9JZ0 - chains AD and x of the 66 polymer chains in the assembly; structure by electron microscopy, 3.50 A resolution.

== Chain AD ==
Name: Protein 6.7
Organism: Escherichia phage T7
Reference sequence: P03801 (GP67_BPT7); numbering as in UniProt (aligned over 1-88)
Sequence (88 residues; each row starts with the number of its first residue):
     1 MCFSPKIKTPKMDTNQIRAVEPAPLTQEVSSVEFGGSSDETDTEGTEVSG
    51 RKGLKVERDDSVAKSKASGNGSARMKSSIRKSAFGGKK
Disordered / not traced: 1-10, 60-88

== Chain x ==
Name: Tail tubular protein gp12
Organism: Escherichia phage T7
Reference sequence: P03747 (TUBE2_BPT7); numbering as in UniProt (aligned over 1-794)
Sequence (794 residues; row label = number of the first residue in the row):
     1 MALISQSIKNLKGGISQQPDILRYPDQGSRQVNGWSSETEGLQKRPPLVF
    51 LNTLGDNGALGQAPYIHLINRDEHEQYYAVFTGSGIRVFDLSGNEKQVRY
   101 PNGSNYIKTANPRNDLRMVTVADYTFIVNRNVVAQKNTKSVNLPNYNPNQ
   151 DGLINVRGGQYGRELIVHINGKDVAKYKIPDGSQPEHVNNTDAQWLAEEL
   201 AKQMRTNLSDWTVNVGQGFIHVTAPSGQQIDSFTTKDGYADQLINPVTHY
   251 AQSFSKLPPNAPNGYMVKIVGDASKSADQYYVRYDAERKVWTETLGWNTE
   301 DQVLWETMPHALVRAADGNFDFKWLEWSPKSCGDVDTNPWPSFVGSSIND
   351 VFFFRNRLGFLSGENIILSRTAKYFNFYPASIANLSDDDPIDVAVSTNRI
   401 AILKYAVPFSEELLIWSDEAQFVLTASGTLTSKSVELNLTTQFDVQDRAR
   451 PFGIGRNVYFASPRSSFTSIHRYYAVQDVSSVKNAEDITSHVPNYIPNGV
   501 FSICGSGTENFCSVLSHGDPSKIFMYKFLYLNEELRQQSWSHWDFGENVQ
   551 VLACQSISSDMYVILRNEFNTFLARISFTKNAIDLQGEPYRAFMDMKIRY
   601 TIPSGTYNDDTFTTSIHIPTIYGANFGRGKITVLEPDGKITVFEQPTAGW
   651 NSDPWLRLSGNLEGRMVYIGFNINFVYEFSKFLIKQTADDGSTSTEDIGR
   701 LQLRRAWVNYENSGTFDIYVENQSSNWKYTMAGARLGSNTLRAGRLNLGT
   751 GQYRFPVVGNAKFNTVYILSDETTPLNIIGCGWEGNYLRRSSGI
Disordered / not traced: 1, 791-794

== Interface between chain AD and chain x ==
Contacting residue pairs - 51 pairs, chain AD then chain x:
  Met12(AD) - Ser183(x)
  Met12(AD) - Gln184(x)
  Met12(AD) - Pro185(x)
  Gln16(AD) - Pro185(x)
  Gln16(AD) - Glu186(x)
  Ile17(AD) - Pro185(x)  hydrophobic
  Val20(AD) - Val188(x)  hydrophobic
  Glu28(AD) - Lys289(x)
  Ser30(AD) - Pro259(x)  hydrogen bond (side chain-backbone)
  Ser30(AD) - Lys289(x)
  Ser31(AD) - Lys289(x)
  Ser31(AD) - Val290(x)
  Ser31(AD) - Trp291(x)  hydrogen bond (backbone-backbone)
  Val32(AD) - Trp291(x)
  Glu33(AD) - Arg288(x)  salt bridge
  Glu33(AD) - Val290(x)
  Glu33(AD) - Trp291(x)  hydrogen bond (backbone-backbone)
  Glu33(AD) - Thr292(x)
  Glu33(AD) - Glu293(x)
  Phe34(AD) - Tyr280(x)  hydrophobic
  Phe34(AD) - Glu293(x)
  Phe34(AD) - Ser381(x)
  Gly35(AD) - Glu293(x)  hydrogen bond (backbone-side chain)
  Gly35(AD) - Ala380(x)
  Gly35(AD) - Ser381(x)  hydrogen bond (backbone-side chain)
  Ser38(AD) - Arg288(x)
  Glu47(AD) - Lys373(x)
  Ser49(AD) - Ala372(x)
  Ser49(AD) - Lys373(x)
  Gly50(AD) - Ala372(x)  hydrogen bond (backbone-backbone)
  Gly50(AD) - Tyr374(x)
  Arg51(AD) - Val121(x)
  Arg51(AD) - Asn356(x)
  Arg51(AD) - Tyr374(x)
  Leu54(AD) - Val121(x)  hydrophobic
  Leu54(AD) - Asp123(x)
  Leu54(AD) - Tyr124(x)
  Leu54(AD) - Tyr374(x)  hydrophobic
  Lys55(AD) - Asp123(x)
  Val56(AD) - Asp123(x)  hydrogen bond (backbone-side chain)
  Val56(AD) - Arg314(x)  hydrogen bond (backbone-side chain)
  Val56(AD) - Ala315(x)
  Val56(AD) - Ala316(x)
  Glu57(AD) - Ala316(x)
  Arg58(AD) - Glu75(x)  salt bridge
  Arg58(AD) - Tyr77(x)  hydrogen bond
  Arg58(AD) - Lys96(x)
  Arg58(AD) - Arg314(x)
  Arg58(AD) - Ala316(x)
  Asp59(AD) - Ala316(x)  hydrogen bond (backbone-backbone)
  Asp59(AD) - Asp317(x)
Also at the interface, not in a pair above, chain AD (27 interface residues in all): Asp13, Val29, Gly36, Gly45, Thr46
Also at the interface, not in a pair above, chain x (39 interface residues in all): Arg71, Ala122, Phe126, Leu257, Gly318, Glu326, Phe353, Phe375, Ala383, Asn384

== Summary ==
Chain AD and chain x form an interface of 27 and 39 residues respectively; the contacts include 10 hydrogen
bonds and 2 salt bridges. Polar contacts include Glu33(AD)-Arg288(x), Arg58(AD)-Glu75(x) and
Ser30(AD)-Pro259(x).
Chain AD is Protein 6.7 and chain x is Tail tubular protein gp12, both from Escherichia phage T7; the
structure, portal-tail complex of DNA-ejected T7, was determined by electron microscopy, deposited together
with 9JYY and 9JYZ.
